8XS1 - chains H and L of the 3 polymer chains in the assembly; structure by X-ray diffraction, 2.30 A resolution.

[Chain H]
Protein: Heavy chain fragment (Fd) chain of anti-osteocalcin antibody KTM219
Organism: Mus musculus
Notes: antibody fragment or engineered binder
Amino-acid sequence (249 residues; row label = number of the first residue in the row; note: 1 number in that range is skipped by the numbering (no residue carries it; nothing is unmodelled there); a row labelled like 82A-82C holds insertion residues (82A, then the next letters in order); numbers below 1 keep their minus sign (Met-3 is residue -3)):
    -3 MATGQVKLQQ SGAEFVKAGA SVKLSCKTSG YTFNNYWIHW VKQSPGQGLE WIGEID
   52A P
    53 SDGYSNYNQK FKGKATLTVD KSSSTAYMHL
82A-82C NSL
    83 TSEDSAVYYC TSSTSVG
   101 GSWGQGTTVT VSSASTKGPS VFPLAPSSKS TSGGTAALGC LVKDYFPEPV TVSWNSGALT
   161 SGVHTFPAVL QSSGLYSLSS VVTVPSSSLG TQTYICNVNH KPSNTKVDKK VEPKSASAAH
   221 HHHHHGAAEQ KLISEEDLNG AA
Not modelled in the structure: -3 to 2, 214-242
Cystine bridges: Cys22-Cys92, Cys140-Cys196
From the paper describing this entry:
  - conformationally variable residues (loop rearrangement, side-chain flip): Phe29, Trp33
  - contacts within the chain: Phe29-Pro52A (hydrophobic contact), Phe29-Val71 (hydrophobic contact), Phe29-Ser76 (hydrophobic contact), Phe29-Ala78 (hydrophobic contact)

[Chain L]
Protein: Light chain of anti-osteocalcin antibody KTM219
Organism: Mus musculus
Notes: antibody fragment or engineered binder
Amino-acid sequence (232 residues; numbered -1 to 225 plus 5 insertion-coded residues; the number before each row is that of its first residue; a row labelled like 27A-27E holds insertion residues (27A, then the next letters in order); numbers below 1 keep their minus sign (Met-1 is residue -1)):
    -1 MSDIELTQSP LSLPVSLGDQ ASISCTSSQ
27A-27E SLLHS
    28 NGDTYLHWYL QKPGQSPKLL IYTLSNRFSG VPDRFSGSGS GTDFTLKISR VEAADLGIYF
    88 CSQTTHVPYT FGGGTKLEIK RADAAPSVFI FPPSDEQLKS GTASVVCLLN NFYPREAKVQ
   148 WKVDNALQSG NSQESVTEQD SKDSTYSLSS TLTLSKADYE KHKVYACEVT HQGLSSPVTK
   208 SFNRGEGGGS DYKDDDDK
Not modelled in the structure: -1, 212-225
Cystine bridges: Cys23-Cys88, Cys134-Cys194

[Interface between chain H and chain L]
Residue-residue contacts - 65 pairs, chain H then chain L:
  Gln39(H) with Gln38(L), hydrogen bond; Phe87(L)
  Leu45(H) with Phe87(L), hydrophobic; Phe98(L)
  Trp47(H) with Val94(L), hydrophobic; Pro95(L), hydrophobic; Tyr96(L)
  Glu50(H) with Tyr96(L), hydrogen bond
  Asn60(H) with Pro95(L)
  Tyr91(H) with Gln38(L), hydrogen bond; Ser43(L); Pro44(L)
  Ser97(H) with Tyr49(L)
  Val98(H) with Tyr49(L); Phe55(L)
  Gly99(H) with Leu46(L); Phe55(L)
  Gly101(H) with Phe55(L)
  Trp103(H) with Tyr36(L); Ser43(L); Pro44(L)
  Gly104(H) with Ser43(L), hydrogen bond (backbone-side chain)
  Val121(H) with Glu123(L)
  Phe122(H) with Ser121(L); Gln124(L); Ser127(L)
  Pro123(H) with Ser121(L); Glu123(L)
  Leu124(H) with Phe118(L); Val133(L), hydrophobic
  Ala125(H) with Phe118(L)
  Lys129(H) with Phe116(L); Ile117(L), hydrogen bond (backbone-backbone); Lys207(L), hydrogen bond (backbone-side chain); Ser208(L), hydrogen bond (side chain-backbone)
  Ser130(H) with Phe116(L); Phe118(L)
  Thr131(H) with Phe116(L)
  Ser132(H) with Phe116(L)
  Ala137(H) with Phe116(L), hydrophobic; Phe118(L)
  Leu141(H) with Ser131(L)
  Lys143(H) with Gln124(L); Ser131(L); Thr180(L)
  His164(H) with Asn137(L); Asn138(L), hydrogen bond; Asp167(L); Ser174(L), hydrogen bond
  Phe166(H) with Leu135(L), hydrophobic; Ser162(L); Thr164(L); Ser174(L); Leu175(L); Ser176(L)
  Pro167(H) with Ser162(L), hydrogen bond (backbone-side chain); Val163(L)
  Val169(H) with Gln160(L); Glu161(L); Ser162(L)
  Leu170(H) with Gln160(L), hydrogen bond (backbone-side chain)
  Gln171(H) with Gln160(L)
  Val181(H) with Leu135(L), hydrophobic
  Thr183(H) with Asn137(L)
  Lys209(H) with Glu123(L), salt bridge
Other interface residues (no listed pair), chain H (41 interface residues in all): His35, Val37, Glu46, Tyr59, Ser128, Leu138, Thr165, Ser179
Other interface residues (no listed pair), chain L (41 interface residues in all): Gln42, Thr50, Val115, Thr129, Phe209

[Overview]
The chain H/chain L interface involves 41 residues from each chain; the contacts include 11 hydrogen bonds and
1 salt bridge. Polar contacts include Lys209(H)-Glu123(L), Gln39(H)-Gln38(L) and Glu50(H)-Tyr96(L). From the
paper: conformational variability at Phe29(H) and Trp33(H); contacts within the chain involving Phe29(H),
Pro52A(H) and Val71(H) among others.
Chain H is Heavy chain fragment (Fd) chain of anti-osteocalcin antibody KTM219 and chain L is Light chain of
anti-osteocalcin antibody KTM219, both from Mus musculus; the structure, Crystal structure of Fab fragment of
anti-osteocalcin antibody KTM219 complexed with C-terminal peptide antigen, was determined by X-ray
diffraction (same publication as 8XS2).
